Entry 8TFM (X-ray diffraction, 2.72 A resolution); this record covers chains A and B.

== Chain A (and B) ==
Name: Response regulator receiver protein
Organism: Flavobacterium johnsoniae UW101
Notes: chain B of this document is another copy of the same molecule, construct and numbering; everything in this record applies to it too
UniProtKB: A5FFU4 (A5FFU4_FLAJ1); residue numbers follow UniProt; this construct covers 1-517
Sequence (520 residues; each row starts with the number of its first residue; numbers below 1 keep their minus sign (Gly-2 is residue -2)):
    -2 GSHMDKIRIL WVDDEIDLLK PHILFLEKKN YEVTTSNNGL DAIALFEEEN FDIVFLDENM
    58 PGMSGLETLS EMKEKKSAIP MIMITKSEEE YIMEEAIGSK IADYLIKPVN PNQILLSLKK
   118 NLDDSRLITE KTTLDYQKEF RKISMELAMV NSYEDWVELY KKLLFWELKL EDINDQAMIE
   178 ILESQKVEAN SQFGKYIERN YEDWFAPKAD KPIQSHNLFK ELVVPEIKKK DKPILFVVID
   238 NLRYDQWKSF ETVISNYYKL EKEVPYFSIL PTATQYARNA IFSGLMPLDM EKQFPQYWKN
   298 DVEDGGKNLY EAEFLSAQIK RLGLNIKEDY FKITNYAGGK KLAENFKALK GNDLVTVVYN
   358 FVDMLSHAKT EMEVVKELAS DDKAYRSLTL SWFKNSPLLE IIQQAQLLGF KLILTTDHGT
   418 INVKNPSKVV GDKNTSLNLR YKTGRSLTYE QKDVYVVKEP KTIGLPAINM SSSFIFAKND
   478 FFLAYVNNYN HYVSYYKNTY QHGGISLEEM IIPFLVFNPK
Disordered / not traced: -2 to 1, 426-434, 439-447, 467-470 (chain B: -2 to 1, 429-433)
Construct notes: expression tag (-2 to 0)
Bound ions: Zn2+ site 1: Asp11, Asp54, Asn56; Zn2+ site 2: Asp237, Thr271, Asp414, His415; Zn2+ site 3: Asp360, His499
Reported in the primary citation:
  - Zn2+ coordination: Asp237, Thr271, Asp360, His364, Asp414, His415, His499
  - catalytic residues: Thr271 (proposed by the authors, not directly observed)
  - post-translational modification sites: Asp54, Thr271
  - mutagenesis - T271V, D360A/H364A, S384A/S388E: decreased binding to zinc
  - mutagenesis - T271V, D360A/H364A, S384A/S388E: abolished catalytic activity on bis-pNPP
  - mutagenesis - D54A, L113E: abolished binding to AcP
  - mutagenesis - D54A, L113E: unchanged binding to zinc

== Chain A / chain B interface ==
Pairs across the interface - 109 pairs, chain A then chain B:
  Lys26(A) - Glu87(B)  salt bridge
  Asn47(A) - Lys256(B)  hydrogen bond (backbone-side chain)
  Asn47(A) - Leu257(B)  hydrogen bond (side chain-backbone)
  Asn47(A) - Glu258(B)
  Phe48(A) - Lys256(B)
  Asp49(A) - Lys256(B)  salt bridge
  Lys70(A) - Phe162(B)
  Glu71(A) - Lys159(B)
  Glu71(A) - Phe162(B)
  Ser74(A) - Lys245(B)
  Ser74(A) - Glu248(B)  hydrogen bond
  Ala75(A) - Thr249(B)
  Glu85(A) - Asn107(B)  hydrogen bond
  Glu85(A) - Asn109(B)  hydrogen bond
  Glu87(A) - Lys26(B)  salt bridge
  Glu87(A) - Leu112(B)
  Glu87(A) - Lys116(B)  salt bridge
  Met90(A) - Asn109(B)
  Met90(A) - Leu113(B)  hydrophobic
  Glu91(A) - Lys116(B)  salt bridge
  Glu91(A) - Leu124(B)
  Glu92(A) - Lys128(B)
  Ile94(A) - Leu113(B)  hydrophobic
  Ile94(A) - Lys116(B)
  Ile94(A) - Lys117(B)
  Ile94(A) - Asp121(B)
  Ile94(A) - Leu124(B)  hydrophobic
  Ile94(A) - Ile125(B)
  Gly95(A) - Leu124(B)
  Gly95(A) - Ile125(B)
  Gly95(A) - Lys128(B)
  Ser96(A) - Lys128(B)  hydrogen bond
  Lys97(A) - Ile125(B)
  Lys97(A) - Asp169(B)  salt bridge
  Ala99(A) - Lys117(B)
  Asp100(A) - Lys117(B)  salt bridge
  Tyr101(A) - Gln110(B)  hydrogen bond (backbone-side chain)
  Tyr101(A) - Leu113(B)
  Leu102(A) - Gln110(B)
  Ile103(A) - Asn107(B)
  Ile103(A) - Asn109(B)
  Ile103(A) - Gln110(B)  hydrogen bond (backbone-side chain)
  Asn107(A) - Glu85(B)  hydrogen bond
  Asn107(A) - Ile103(B)
  Asn109(A) - Glu85(B)  hydrogen bond
  Asn109(A) - Met90(B)
  Asn109(A) - Ile103(B)
  Gln110(A) - Tyr101(B)  hydrogen bond (side chain-backbone)
  Gln110(A) - Leu102(B)
  Gln110(A) - Ile103(B)  hydrogen bond (side chain-backbone)
  Leu113(A) - Met90(B)  hydrophobic
  Leu113(A) - Ile94(B)  hydrophobic
  Leu113(A) - Tyr101(B)
  Lys116(A) - Glu87(B)  salt bridge
  Lys116(A) - Glu91(B)  salt bridge
  Lys116(A) - Ile94(B)
  Lys117(A) - Ile94(B)
  Lys117(A) - Ile98(B)  hydrogen bond (side chain-backbone)
  Lys117(A) - Ala99(B)
  Asp121(A) - Ile94(B)
  Leu124(A) - Glu91(B)
  Leu124(A) - Ile94(B)  hydrophobic
  Leu124(A) - Gly95(B)
  Ile125(A) - Ile94(B)
  Ile125(A) - Gly95(B)
  Ile125(A) - Lys97(B)
  Lys128(A) - Glu92(B)
  Lys128(A) - Gly95(B)
  Lys128(A) - Ser96(B)
  Phe162(A) - Glu71(B)
  Asn332(A) - Glu374(B)
  Tyr333(A) - Glu370(B)
  Tyr333(A) - Glu374(B)
  Tyr333(A) - Ser377(B)
  Tyr356(A) - Glu374(B)  hydrogen bond
  Phe358(A) - Glu370(B)
  Phe358(A) - Val371(B)
  Phe358(A) - Glu374(B)
  Met361(A) - Glu370(B)
  Met369(A) - Met369(B)  hydrophobic
  Glu370(A) - Asn332(B)
  Glu370(A) - Tyr333(B)  hydrogen bond (side chain-backbone)
  Val371(A) - Phe358(B)
  Val371(A) - Leu362(B)  hydrophobic
  Val371(A) - Met369(B)  hydrophobic
  Glu374(A) - Tyr333(B)
  Glu374(A) - Tyr356(B)  hydrogen bond
  Glu374(A) - Phe358(B)
  Glu374(A) - Trp389(B)  hydrogen bond
  Glu374(A) - Pro394(B)
  Leu375(A) - Phe358(B)  hydrophobic
  Leu375(A) - Trp389(B)  hydrophobic
  Ser377(A) - Tyr333(B)
  Asp378(A) - Asn392(B)
  Lys380(A) - Asn392(B)  hydrogen bond
  Ala381(A) - Asn392(B)
  Ser384(A) - Ser388(B)  hydrogen bond
  Ser384(A) - Asn392(B)
  Leu385(A) - Leu375(B)  hydrophobic
  Leu385(A) - Leu385(B)  hydrophobic
  Leu385(A) - Ser388(B)  hydrogen bond (backbone-side chain)
  Ser388(A) - Ser384(B)  hydrogen bond
  Ser388(A) - Leu385(B)  hydrogen bond (side chain-backbone)
  Trp389(A) - Glu374(B)  hydrogen bond
  Trp389(A) - Leu375(B)  hydrophobic
  Asn392(A) - Lys380(B)  hydrogen bond
  Asn392(A) - Ala381(B)
  Asn392(A) - Ser384(B)
  Pro394(A) - Glu374(B)
Interface residues without a listed pair, chain A (61 interface residues in all): Leu112, Ser122, Lys159, Thr331, Leu362, Ala365, Lys391, Ser393
Interface residues without a listed pair, chain B (63 interface residues in all): Lys70, Asp100, Asn253, Met361, Ala365, Val372, Asp378, Ser393

== In short ==
The interface between chain A and chain B involves 61 residues on one side and 63 on the other, with 24
hydrogen bonds and 9 salt bridges. Among the polar pairs are Lys26(A)-Glu87(B), Asp49(A)-Lys256(B) and
Glu87(A)-Lys116(B). The paper reports the catalytic residue Thr271(A); T271V, D360A/H364A and S384A/S388E of
chain A reduce binding to zinc; 5 substitutions were tested in all.
Both chains are Response regulator receiver protein (Flavobacterium johnsoniae UW101). Entry 8TFM (PorX with
Zn (primitive orthorhombic crystal form)) was determined by X-ray diffraction together with 8TED, 8TEF, 8TFF
and 8THP from the same study.
